PDB entry 3AFQ | X-ray diffraction, 2.80 A resolution | chains A and D of the 4 polymer chains in the assembly

[Chain A (and D)]
Protein: Single-stranded DNA-binding protein
Organism: Mycobacterium leprae
Notes: chain D of this document is another copy of the same molecule, construct and numbering; everything in this record applies to it too
Reference sequence: P46390 (SSB_MYCLE); residues 1-168 here = UniProt positions 1-168
Sequence (168 residues; numbered 1 to 168; the number before each row is that of its first residue):
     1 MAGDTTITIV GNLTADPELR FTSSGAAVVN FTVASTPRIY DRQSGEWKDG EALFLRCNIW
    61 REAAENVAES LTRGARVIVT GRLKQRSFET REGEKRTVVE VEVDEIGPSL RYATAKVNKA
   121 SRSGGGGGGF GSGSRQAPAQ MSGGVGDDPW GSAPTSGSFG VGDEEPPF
Disordered / not traced: 1, 38-47, 92-95, 121-168 (chain D: 1, 42-46, 90-96, 121-168)

[How chain A and chain D interact]
Contacting residue pairs (73; chain A residue first):
  Thr8(A) - Thr8(D)  hydrogen bond
  Thr8(A) - Thr80(D)
  Val10(A) - Glu105(D)
  Ala63(A) - Leu110(D)
  Asn66(A) - Leu110(D)
  Asn66(A) - Arg111(D)
  Asn66(A) - Ala113(D)
  Asn66(A) - Thr114(D)
  Glu69(A) - Thr114(D)
  Ser70(A) - Leu110(D)
  Ser70(A) - Thr114(D)
  Ser70(A) - Ala115(D)  hydrogen bond (side chain-backbone)
  Leu71(A) - Leu110(D)  hydrophobic
  Arg73(A) - Lys119(D)
  Gly74(A) - Lys119(D)
  Ala75(A) - Lys119(D)
  Arg76(A) - Glu105(D)  salt bridge
  Ile78(A) - Ile78(D)  hydrophobic
  Ile78(A) - Glu105(D)
  Ile78(A) - Ile106(D)
  Ile78(A) - Gly107(D)
  Thr80(A) - Thr8(D)
  Glu105(A) - Val10(D)
  Glu105(A) - Arg76(D)  salt bridge
  Glu105(A) - Ile78(D)
  Glu105(A) - Ser109(D)  hydrogen bond
  Glu105(A) - Arg111(D)  salt bridge
  Ile106(A) - Ile78(D)
  Ile106(A) - Pro108(D)
  Ile106(A) - Ser109(D)
  Ile106(A) - Leu110(D)  hydrogen bond (backbone-backbone)
  Gly107(A) - Ile78(D)
  Gly107(A) - Pro108(D)
  Pro108(A) - Ile106(D)
  Pro108(A) - Gly107(D)
  Pro108(A) - Pro108(D)
  Pro108(A) - Val117(D)  hydrophobic
  Ser109(A) - Glu105(D)  hydrogen bond
  Ser109(A) - Ile106(D)
  Leu110(A) - Ala63(D)
  Leu110(A) - Asn66(D)
  Leu110(A) - Ser70(D)
  Leu110(A) - Leu71(D)  hydrophobic
  Leu110(A) - Ile106(D)  hydrogen bond (backbone-backbone)
  Arg111(A) - Asn66(D)
  Arg111(A) - Glu105(D)  salt bridge
  Tyr112(A) - Asn66(D)
  Tyr112(A) - Lys119(D)
  Tyr112(A) - Ala120(D)  hydrogen bond (backbone-backbone)
  Ala113(A) - Asn66(D)
  Ala113(A) - Val117(D)  hydrophobic
  Ala113(A) - Asn118(D)
  Ala113(A) - Lys119(D)
  Thr114(A) - Asn66(D)
  Thr114(A) - Glu69(D)
  Thr114(A) - Ser70(D)
  Thr114(A) - Lys116(D)
  Thr114(A) - Val117(D)
  Thr114(A) - Asn118(D)  hydrogen bond (backbone-backbone)
  Ala115(A) - Ser70(D)  hydrogen bond (backbone-side chain)
  Ala115(A) - Ala115(D)  hydrophobic
  Ala115(A) - Lys116(D)
  Lys116(A) - Thr114(D)
  Lys116(A) - Ala115(D)
  Lys116(A) - Lys116(D)  hydrogen bond (backbone-backbone)
  Val117(A) - Pro108(D)  hydrophobic
  Val117(A) - Ala113(D)  hydrophobic
  Val117(A) - Thr114(D)
  Asn118(A) - Ala113(D)
  Asn118(A) - Thr114(D)  hydrogen bond (backbone-backbone)
  Lys119(A) - Tyr112(D)
  Lys119(A) - Ala113(D)
  Ala120(A) - Tyr112(D)  hydrogen bond (backbone-backbone)
Other interface residues (no listed pair), chain A (30 interface residues in all): Val67
Other interface residues (no listed pair), chain D (27 interface residues in all): Val67

[Summary]
Chain A and chain D form an interface of 30 and 27 residues respectively, with 12 hydrogen bonds and 4 salt
bridges. Polar pairs include Arg76(A)-Glu105(D), Glu105(A)-Arg111(D) and Thr8(A)-Thr8(D).
Both chains are Single-stranded DNA-binding protein (Mycobacterium leprae). Entry 3AFQ (Crystal structure of
the single-stranded DNA binding protein from Mycobacterium leprae (Form II)) was determined by X-ray
diffraction together with 3AFP from the same study.
